PDB entry 3ZKA | X-ray diffraction, 1.55 A resolution | chain A

== Chain A ==
Protein: Manganese abc transporter substrate-binding lipoprotein
From: Streptococcus pneumoniae
UniProt: P0A4G2 (MTSA_STRPN); residue numbers follow UniProt; this construct covers 32-309
Sequence (278 residues; numbered 32 to 309; the number before each row is that of its first residue):
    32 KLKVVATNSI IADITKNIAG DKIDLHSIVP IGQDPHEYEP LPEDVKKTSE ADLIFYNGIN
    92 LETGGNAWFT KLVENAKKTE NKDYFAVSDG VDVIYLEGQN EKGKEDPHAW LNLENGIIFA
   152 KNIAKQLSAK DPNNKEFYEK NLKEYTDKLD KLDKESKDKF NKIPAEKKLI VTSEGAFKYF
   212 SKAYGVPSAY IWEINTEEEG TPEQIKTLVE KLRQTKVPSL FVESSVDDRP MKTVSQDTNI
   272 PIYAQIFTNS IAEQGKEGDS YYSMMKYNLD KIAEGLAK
Sequence notes: engineered mutation N280 (Asp in P0A4G2)
Bound ions: Mn2+: H139, E205
Swiss-Prot annotation at these positions:
  - binding site (Mn(2+)): H67, H139, E205
  - natural variant: I62 (I62V: In strain: NA-1383/97), E81 (E81Q: In strain: NA-1383/97), D83 (D83N: In strain: TIGR4), D120 (D120E: In strain: NA-1064/97, NA-1383/97 and 1 more), Q130 (Q130K: In strain: NA-1064/97 and NA-1508/92), I148 (I148M: In strain: NA-1383/97), N164 (N164S: In strain: NA-1383/97), S187 to D189 (sequence variant, change not given here; In strain: NA-1383/97), K193 (K193N: In strain: NA-1064/97, NA-1383/97 and 1 more), A207 (A207C: In strain: NA-1383/97), E234 (E234D: In strain: NA-1383/97), V248 (V248T: In strain: NA-1383/97), 2 further natural variant entries in UniProt

== Overview ==
H139 and E205 form the Mn2+ site. UniProt lists 3 Mn2+-binding residues.
Chain A is Manganese abc transporter substrate-binding lipoprotein (Streptococcus pneumoniae); the structure,
Crystal structure of pneumococcal surface antigen psaa D280N in the metal-bound, open state, was determined by
X-ray diffraction, deposited together with 3ZK7, 3ZK8 and 3ZK9.
